Entry 1NU9 (X-ray diffraction, 2.20 A resolution); this record covers chains A and C.

== Chain A ==
Name: Thrombin light and heavy chains
From: Homo sapiens
Notes: EC 3.4.21.5
UniProtKB: P00734 (THRB_HUMAN); the construct lacks a stretch of the UniProt sequence and is renumbered around it, so the offset changes along the chain: 1-14 = UniProt 336-349; 15-36 = UniProt 363-384; 37-60 = UniProt 386-409; 61-77 = UniProt 419-435; 7 more segments
Amino-acid sequence (291 residues; each row starts with the number of its first residue; note: 1 number in that range is skipped by the numbering (no residue carries it; nothing is unmodelled there); a row labelled like 14A-14M holds insertion residues (14A, then the next letters in order)):
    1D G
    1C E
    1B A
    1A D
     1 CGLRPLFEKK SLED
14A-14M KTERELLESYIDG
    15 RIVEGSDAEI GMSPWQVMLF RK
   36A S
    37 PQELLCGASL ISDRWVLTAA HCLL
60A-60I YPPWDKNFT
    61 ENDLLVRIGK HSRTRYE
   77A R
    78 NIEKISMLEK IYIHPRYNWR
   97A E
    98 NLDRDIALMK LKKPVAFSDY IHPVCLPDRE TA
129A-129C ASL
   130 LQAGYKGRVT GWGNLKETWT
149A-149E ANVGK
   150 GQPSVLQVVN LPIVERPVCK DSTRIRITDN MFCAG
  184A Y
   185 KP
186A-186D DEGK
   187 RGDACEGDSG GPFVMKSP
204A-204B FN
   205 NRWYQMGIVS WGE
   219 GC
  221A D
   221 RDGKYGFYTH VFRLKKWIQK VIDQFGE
Not modelled in the structure: 247
Disulfides: Cys1-Cys122, Cys42-Cys58, Cys168-Cys182, Cys191-Cys220
Covalent attachments: ata-ppack (0ZJ) linked to Ser195
Small-molecule neighbours: ata-ppack (0ZJ; N-(sulfanylacetyl)-D-phenylalanyl-N-[(2S,3S)-6-{[amino(iminio)methyl]amino}-1-chloro-2-hydroxyhexan-3-yl]-L-prolinamide): Cys42, His57, Cys58, Tyr60A, Trp60D, Glu97A, Asn98, Leu99, Ile174, Asp189, Ala190, Cys191, Glu192, Gly193, Asp194, Val213, Ser214, Trp215, Gly216, Glu217, Gly219, Cys220, Gly226
Curated features (UniProtKB/Swiss-Prot):
  - region: Ala183 to Val200 (High affinity receptor-binding region which is also known as the TP508 peptide)
  - active site (Charge relay system): His57, Asp102, Ser195
  - site: Arg15, Ile16 (Cleavage)
  - glycosylation: Asn60G (N-linked (GlcNAc...) (complex) asparagine)

== Chain C ==
Name: Staphylocoagulase
From: Staphylococcus aureus
UniProtKB: Q846V4 (Q846V4_STAAU); residue numbers follow UniProt; this construct covers 1-281
Amino-acid sequence (281 residues; numbered 1 to 281; the number before each row is that of its first residue):
     1 IVTKDYSKES RVNENSKYGT LISDWYLKGR LTSLESQFIN ALGILETYHY GEKEYKDAKD
    61 KLMTRILGED QYLLERKKVQ YEEYKKLYKK YKEENPTSKV KMKTFDQYTI EDLTMREYNE
   121 LTESLKSAVK DFEKDVEIIE NQHHDLKPFT DEMEEKATAR VDDLANKAYS VYFAFVRDTQ
   181 HKTEALELKA KVDLVLGDED KPHRISNERI EKEMIKDLES IIEDFFIETG LNKPDNITSY
   241 DSSKHHYKNH SEGFEALVKE TREAVTNAND SWKTKTVKKY G
Ion coordination: Hg2+: Asp106 (together with ata-ppack)

== Interface between chain A and chain C ==
Residue-residue contacts - 86 pairs, chain A then chain C:
  Ser20(A) - Thr3(C)  hydrogen bond
  Ser20(A) - Lys4(C)  hydrogen bond
  Asp21(A) - Lys56(C)  salt bridge
  Phe34(A) - Leu194(C)  hydrophobic
  Pro37(A) - Asp198(C)
  Gln38(A) - Asp193(C)  hydrogen bond (side chain-backbone)
  Gln38(A) - Leu194(C)  hydrogen bond (side chain-backbone)
  Gln38(A) - Gly197(C)
  Gln38(A) - Asp198(C)  hydrogen bond (backbone-side chain)
  Gln38(A) - His203(C)
  Leu65(A) - Ala190(C)  hydrophobic
  Arg67(A) - Leu194(C)
  Arg73(A) - Glu46(C)  salt bridge
  Thr74(A) - Gly51(C)  hydrogen bond (side chain-backbone)
  Arg75(A) - Tyr48(C)  hydrogen bond (side chain-backbone)
  Arg75(A) - His49(C)
  Arg75(A) - Gly51(C)
  Arg75(A) - Glu52(C)  salt bridge
  Tyr76(A) - Lys191(C)
  Tyr76(A) - Val195(C)  hydrophobic
  Tyr76(A) - Asp217(C)
  Tyr76(A) - Ile221(C)
  Tyr76(A) - Asp224(C)
  Arg77A(A) - Glu213(C)  salt bridge
  Arg77A(A) - Lys216(C)
  Arg77A(A) - Asp217(C)  salt bridge
  Arg77A(A) - Ser220(C)
  Arg77A(A) - Val277(C)
  Arg77A(A) - Lys278(C)  hydrogen bond (backbone-side chain)
  Asn78(A) - Lys278(C)
  Lys81(A) - Glu228(C)  salt bridge
  Ile82(A) - Glu187(C)
  Ile82(A) - Lys191(C)
  Ser83(A) - Glu187(C)
  Met84(A) - Thr183(C)
  Met84(A) - Leu186(C)  hydrophobic
  Met84(A) - Glu187(C)  hydrogen bond (backbone-side chain)
  Lys109(A) - Thr183(C)
  Lys110(A) - Glu184(C)  salt bridge
  Lys110(A) - Glu187(C)
  Lys110(A) - Glu228(C)  salt bridge
  Val138(A) - Ile1(C)  hydrophobic
  Thr139(A) - Ile1(C)
  Gly140(A) - Ile1(C)
  Gly142(A) - Ile1(C)
  Asn143(A) - Ile1(C)  hydrogen bond (backbone-backbone)
  Leu144(A) - Ile1(C)
  Leu144(A) - Val2(C)
  Lys145(A) - Val2(C)
  Lys145(A) - Tyr6(C)
  Lys145(A) - Leu67(C)
  Lys145(A) - Asp70(C)  salt bridge
  Lys145(A) - Gln71(C)  hydrogen bond
  Glu146(A) - Asp70(C)
  Glu146(A) - Leu74(C)
  Glu146(A) - Phe105(C)
  Thr147(A) - Asp70(C)
  Trp148(A) - Leu31(C)
  Trp148(A) - Leu34(C)  hydrophobic
  Trp148(A) - Glu35(C)
  Trp148(A) - Phe38(C)
  Trp148(A) - Asp70(C)  hydrogen bond (backbone-side chain)
  Trp148(A) - Leu73(C)
  Trp148(A) - Leu74(C)
  Trp148(A) - Ile110(C)  hydrophobic
  Thr149(A) - Glu35(C)  hydrogen bond
  Asn149B(A) - Glu35(C)
  Asn149B(A) - Ile39(C)
  Val149C(A) - Ile39(C)
  Val149C(A) - Leu42(C)
  Val149C(A) - Asp70(C)
  Lys149E(A) - Leu42(C)
  Gln151(A) - Met63(C)
  Ser153(A) - Lys56(C)
  Gln156(A) - Ile1(C)
  Val157(A) - Thr3(C)
  Val158(A) - Ile1(C)  hydrophobic
  Val158(A) - Thr3(C)
  Gly188(A) - Val2(C)
  Asp189(A) - Ile1(C)
  Asp189(A) - Val2(C)  hydrogen bond (backbone-backbone)
  Asp194(A) - Ile1(C)  hydrogen bond (side chain-backbone)
  Cys220(A) - Val2(C)  hydrophobic
  Arg221(A) - Lys78(C)
  Arg221(A) - Phe105(C)
  Asp221A(A) - Val2(C)
Also at the interface, not in a pair above, chain A (49 interface residues in all): Lys36, Ser36A, Gly150, Ala190, Cys191
Also at the interface, not in a pair above, chain C (51 interface residues in all): Lys59, Lys77, Asp106, Ile210

== In short ==
The interface between chain A and chain C involves 49 residues on one side and 51 on the other; the contacts
include 15 hydrogen bonds and 9 salt bridges. Polar contacts include Asp21(A)-Lys56(C), Arg73(A)-Glu46(C) and
Arg75(A)-Glu52(C). Ata-ppack is covalently linked to Ser195(A).
Chain A is Thrombin light and heavy chains (Homo sapiens) and chain C is Staphylocoagulase (Staphylococcus
aureus); the structure, Staphylocoagulase-Prethrombin-2 complex, was determined by X-ray diffraction together
with 1NU7 from the same study.
